PDB entry 2A3V | X-ray diffraction, 2.80 A resolution | chains E and C of the 8 polymer chains in the assembly

== Chain E ==
Molecule: 40-nt DNA strand
Sequence (40 nucleotides; row label = number of the first residue in the row):
     1 GGATCCGGTT ATAACGCCCG CCTAAGGGGC TGACAACGCA
Not modelled in the structure: 1-4, 36-40

== Chain C ==
Name: site-specific recombinase IntI4
From: Vibrio cholerae O1 biovar eltor str. N16961
Amino-acid sequence (320 residues; row label = number of the first residue in the row):
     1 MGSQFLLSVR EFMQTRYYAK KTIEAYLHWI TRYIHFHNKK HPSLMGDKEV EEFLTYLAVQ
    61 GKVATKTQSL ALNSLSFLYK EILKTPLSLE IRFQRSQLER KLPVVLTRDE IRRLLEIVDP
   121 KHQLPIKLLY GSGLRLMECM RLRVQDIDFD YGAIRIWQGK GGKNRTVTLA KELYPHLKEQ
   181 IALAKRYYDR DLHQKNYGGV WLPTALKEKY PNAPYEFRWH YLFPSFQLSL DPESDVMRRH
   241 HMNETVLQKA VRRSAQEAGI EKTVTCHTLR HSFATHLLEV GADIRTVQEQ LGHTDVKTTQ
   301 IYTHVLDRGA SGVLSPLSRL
Not modelled in the structure: 305-307
Differences from the reference sequence: engineered mutation Gly2 (Lys in 9657688)

== Interface between chain E and chain C ==
Contacting residue pairs - 7 pairs, chain E then chain C:
  DA25(E) with Lys209(C), base contact
  DG26(E) with Lys209(C), hydrogen bond to the base; Tyr210(C), sugar contact
  DG27(E) with Lys209(C), sugar contact; Tyr210(C), sugar contact
  DG28(E) with Pro211(C), sugar contact; Asn212(C), phosphate contact

== Overview ==
Chain E and chain C each contribute 4 residues to their interface; the contacts include 1 hydrogen bond. Its
one hydrogen-bonded contact is DG26(E)-Lys209(C).
Chain E is a 40-nt DNA strand and chain C is site-specific recombinase IntI4 (Vibrio cholerae O1 biovar eltor
str. N16961); the structure, Structural basis for broad DNA-specificity in integron recombination, was
determined by X-ray diffraction.
